Entry 1BUI (X-ray diffraction, 2.65 A resolution); this record covers chains B and C of the 3 polymer chains in the assembly.

# Chain B
Protein: Plasminogen
From: Homo sapiens
Notes: EC 3.4.21.7; fragment: Peptidase S1 catalytic domain
Reference sequence: P00747 (PLMN_HUMAN); the construct lacks a stretch of the UniProt sequence and is renumbered around it, so the offset changes along the chain: -5 to 11 = UniProt 561-577; 13-60 = UniProt 578-625; 61-94 = UniProt 630-663; 101-146 = UniProt 664-709; 6 more segments
Sequence (250 residues; row label = number of the first residue in the row; note: 10 numbers in that range are skipped by the numbering (no residue carries them; nothing is unmodelled there); a row labelled like 60A-60D holds insertion residues (60A, then the next letters in order); numbers below 1 keep their minus sign (Ala-5 is residue -5)):
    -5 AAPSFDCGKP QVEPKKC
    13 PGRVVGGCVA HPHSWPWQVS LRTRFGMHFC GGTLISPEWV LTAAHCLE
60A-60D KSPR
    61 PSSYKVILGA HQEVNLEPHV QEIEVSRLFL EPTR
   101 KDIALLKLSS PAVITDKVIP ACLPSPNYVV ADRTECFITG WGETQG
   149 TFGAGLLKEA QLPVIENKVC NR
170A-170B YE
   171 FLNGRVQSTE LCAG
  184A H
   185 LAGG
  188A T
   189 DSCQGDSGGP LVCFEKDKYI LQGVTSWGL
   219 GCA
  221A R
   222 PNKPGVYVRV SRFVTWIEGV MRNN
Not modelled in the structure: -5, 15
Disulfides: Cys1-Cys122, Cys11-Cys20, Cys42-Cys58, Cys136-Cys201, Cys168-Cys182, Cys191-Cys220
Swiss-Prot annotation at these positions:
  - active site (Charge relay system): His57, Asp102, Ser195
  - site: Arg15, Val16 (Cleavage)
  - modified residue (Phosphoserine): Ser32, Ser125

# Chain C
Protein: Staphylokinase
From: Staphylococcus phage 42D.m
Reference sequence: P15240 (SAK_BPP42); residues 11-136 here correspond to UniProt positions 38-163 (UniProt number = residue number + 27)
Sequence (128 residues; each row starts with the number of its first residue):
     9 VLKGDDASYF EPTGPYLMVN VTGVDSKGNE LLSPHYVEFP IKPGTTLTKE KIEYYVEWAL
    69 DATAYKEFRV VELDPSAKIE VTYYDKNKKK EETKSFPITE KGFVVPDLSE HIKNPGFNLI
   129 TKVVIEKK
Not modelled in the structure: 9-14
Sequence notes: expression tag (9-10); conflict Ser34 (Gly61 in P15240), Gly36 (Arg63 in P15240), His43 (Arg70 in P15240)

# How chain B and chain C interact
Contacting residue pairs (23):
  Pro4(B) with Pro48(C)
  Gln5(B) with Phe47(C); Pro48(C)
  Val6(B) with Val45(C), hydrophobic; Glu46(C); Phe47(C), hydrophobic; Pro48(C); Trp66(C), hydrophobic
  Glu7(B) with Pro20(C); Glu46(C), hydrogen bond (backbone-backbone); Pro48(C)
  Lys10(B) with Phe18(C)
  His23(B) with Ala70(C)
  Pro24(B) with Trp66(C); Ala70(C); Tyr73(C), hydrophobic
  His25(B) with Trp66(C)
  His71(B) with Tyr73(C)
  Glu77(B) with Tyr73(C), hydrogen bond
  Asp116(B) with Tyr62(C), hydrogen bond
  Lys117(B) with Tyr62(C), hydrogen bond
  Lys204(B) with Thr21(C)
  Asp205(B) with Thr21(C)
Other interface residues (no listed pair), chain B (17 interface residues in all): Gln72, Leu154, Phe202
Other interface residues (no listed pair), chain C (14 interface residues in all): Tyr24, Lys59, Asp69

# Summary
The interface between chain B and chain C involves 17 residues on one side and 14 on the other, with 4
hydrogen bonds. Polar contacts include Glu77(B)-Tyr73(C), Asp116(B)-Tyr62(C) and Lys117(B)-Tyr62(C). Curated
annotation (UniProt) lists 3 active-site residues on chain B.
Here chain B is Plasminogen (Homo sapiens) and chain C is Staphylokinase (Staphylococcus phage 42D.m). Entry
1BUI (Structure of the ternary microplasmin-staphylokinase-microplasmin complex: a
proteinase-cofactor-substrate complex in action) was determined by X-ray diffraction.
